PDB entry 8JRN | electron microscopy, 2.60 A resolution | chains D and A of the 4 polymer chains in the assembly

[Chain D]
Name: Protein E6
Organism: Human papillomavirus 16
UniProtKB: P03126 (VE6_HPV16); residue numbers follow UniProt; this construct covers 1-158
Sequence (158 residues; each row starts with the number of its first residue):
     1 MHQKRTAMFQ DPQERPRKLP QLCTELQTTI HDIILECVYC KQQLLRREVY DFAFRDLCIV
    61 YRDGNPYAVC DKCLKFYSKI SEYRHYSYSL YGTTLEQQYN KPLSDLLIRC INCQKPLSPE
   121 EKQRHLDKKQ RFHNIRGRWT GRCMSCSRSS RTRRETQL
Unresolved in the structure: 1-8, 150-158
Differences from the reference sequence: engineered mutation Ser87 (Cys in P03126), Ser104 (Cys in P03126), Ser118 (Cys in P03126), Ser147 (Cys in P03126)
Ion coordination: Zn2+ site 1: Cys37, Cys40, Cys70, Cys73; Zn2+ site 2: Cys110, Cys113, Cys143, Cys146
Reported in the primary citation:
  - mutagenesis - F76A/I80A/Y83A, Y88A/Y91A: decreased catalytic activity on p53

[Chain A]
Name: Ubiquitin-protein ligase E3A
Organism: Homo sapiens
Notes: EC 2.3.2.26
UniProtKB: Q05086 (UBE3A_HUMAN); residue numbers follow UniProt; this construct covers 1-875
Sequence (875 residues; each row starts with the number of its first residue):
     1 MEKLHQCYWK SGEPQSDDIE ASRMKRAAAK HLIERYYHQL TEGCGNEACT NEFCASCPTF
    61 LRMDNNAAAI KALELYKINA KLCDPHPSKK GASSAYLENS KGAPNNSCSE IKMNKKGARI
   121 DFKDVTYLTE EKVYEILELC REREDYSPLI RVIGRVFSSA EALVQSFRKV KQHTKEELKS
   181 LQAKDEDKDE DEKEKAACSA AAMEEDSEAS SSRIGDSSQG DNNLQKLGPD DVSVDIDAIR
   241 RVYTRLLSNE KIETAFLNAL VYLSPNVECD LTYHNVYSRD PNYLNLFIIV MENRNLHSPE
   301 YLEMALPLFC KAMSKLPLAA QGKLIRLWSK YNADQIRRMM ETFQQLITYK VISNEFNSRN
   361 LVNDDDAIVA ASKCLKMVYY ANVVGGEVDT NHNEEDDEEP IPESSELTLQ ELLGEERRNK
   421 KGPRVDPLET ELGVKTLDCR KPLIPFEEFI NEPLNEVLEM DKDYTFFKVE TENKFSFMTC
   481 PFILNAVTKN LGLYYDNRIR MYSERRITVL YSLVQGQQLN PYLRLKVRRD HIIDDALVRL
   541 EMIAMENPAD LKKQLYVEFE GEQGVDEGGV SKEFFQLVVE EIFNPDIGMF TYDESTKLFW
   601 FNPSSFETEG QFTLIGIVLG LAIYNNCILD VHFPMVVYRK LMGKKGTFRD LGDSHPVLYQ
   661 SLKDLLEYEG NVEDDMMITF QISQTDLFGN PMMYDLKENG DKIPITNENR KEFVNLYSDY
   721 ILNKSVEKQF KAFRRGFHMV TNESPLKYLF RPEEIELLIC GSRNLDFQAL EETTEYDGGY
   781 TRDSVLIREF WEIVHSFTDE QKRLFLQFTT GTDRAPVGGL GKLKMIIAKN GPDTERLPTS
   841 HTAFNVLLLP EYSSKEKLKE RLLKAITYAK GFGML
Unresolved in the structure: 1-119, 170-230, 870-875
Differences from the reference sequence: engineered mutation Ala843 (Cys in Q05086)
Swiss-Prot annotation at these positions:
  - zinc finger: Cys44 to Cys83 (C4-type)
  - region: Ile401 to Arg418 (E6-binding)
  - modified residue: Ser218 (Phosphoserine), Tyr659 (Phosphotyrosine)
  - natural variant: Thr129 (T129K: In AS; uncertain significance), Cys140 (C140R: May be associated with AS), Val156 (V156G: May be associated with AS), Asp235 (D235V: In AS; uncertain significance), Leu260 (L260H: In AS; uncertain significance; L260Q: In AS; uncertain significance), Leu286 (L286W: In AS; uncertain significance), Asn293 (N293T: May be associated with AS), Ser358 (S358T: May be associated with AS), Leu458 (L458P: In AS; uncertain significance), Pro481 (P481L: In AS; uncertain significance), Arg500 (R500P: In AS; uncertain significance), Met501 (M501I: May be associated with AS), 10 further natural variant entries in UniProt
  - mutagenesis: Phe750 (F750D: Disrupt trimer formation, 50-fold reduction in E3 ligase activity)
Reported in the primary citation:
  - self-association interface (contacts with another copy of this molecule): Ala486 to Val514
  - disease-associated variants - R505P: decreased stability with Protein E6 (chain D)
  - disease-associated variants - R505P: decreased catalytic activity on p53
  - conformationally variable residues (order/disorder transition): Glu398 to Lys420, Ala486 to Val514
  - conformationally variable residues (order/disorder transition): Ser503 to Val514 (from molecular simulation)
  - contacts within the chain: Asp496-Arg500 (salt bridge), Met501-Gln554, Arg505-Gln554 (hydrogen bond)
  - post-translational modification sites: Thr508 (citing earlier work)

[How chain D and chain A interact]
Residue-residue contacts - 17 pairs, chain D then chain A:
  His31(D) - Thr834(A)  hydrogen bond
  His31(D) - Arg836(A)  hydrogen bond (backbone-side chain)
  Asp32(D) - Arg836(A)  salt bridge
  Arg46(D) - Arg836(A)
  Arg47(D) - Asn830(A)
  Arg47(D) - Leu848(A)
  Tyr50(D) - Asn830(A)
  Tyr50(D) - Gly831(A)
  Tyr50(D) - Pro832(A)
  Tyr50(D) - Arg836(A)
  Phe54(D) - Gly778(A)
  Phe54(D) - Gly779(A)
  Ser145(D) - Asp777(A)
  Arg148(D) - Glu775(A)
  Arg148(D) - Tyr776(A)
  Arg148(D) - Asp777(A)  salt bridge
  Arg148(D) - Ile826(A)
Other interface residues (no listed pair), chain A (13 interface residues in all): His841

[Overview]
The interface between chain D and chain A involves 8 residues on one side and 13 on the other, with 2 hydrogen
bonds and 2 salt bridges. Among the polar pairs are Asp32(D)-Arg836(A), Arg148(D)-Asp777(A) and
His31(D)-Thr834(A). From the paper: F76A/I80A/Y83A and Y88A/Y91A of chain D reduce catalytic activity on p53;
a modification site at Thr508(A).
Here chain D is Protein E6 (Human papillomavirus 16) and chain A is Ubiquitin-protein ligase E3A (Homo
sapiens). Entry 8JRN (Structure of E6AP-E6 complex in Att1 state) was determined by electron microscopy
together with 8JRO, 8JRP, 8JRQ and 8JRR from the same study.
